3KS0 - chains A and K of the 3 polymer chains in the assembly; structure by X-ray diffraction, 2.70 A resolution.

Chain A:
Molecule: Cytochrome b2, mitochondrial
From: Saccharomyces cerevisiae
Notes: EC 1.1.2.3
UniProtKB: P00175 (CYB2_YEAST); residues 6-100 here correspond to UniProt positions 86-180 (UniProt number = residue number + 80)
Amino-acid sequence (95 residues; row label = number of the first residue in the row):
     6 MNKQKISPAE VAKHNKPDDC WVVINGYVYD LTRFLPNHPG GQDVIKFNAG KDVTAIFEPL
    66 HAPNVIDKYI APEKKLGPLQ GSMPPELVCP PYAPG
Unresolved in the structure: 98-100
Ion coordination: heme Fe: His-43, His-66
Small-molecule neighbours: heme (HEM): Val-27, Ile-29, Leu-36, Phe-39, His-43, Pro-44, Gly-45, Val-49, Ile-50, Asn-53, Val-58, Ile-61, Phe-62, Leu-65, His-66, Val-70, Ile-71, Tyr-74, Ile-75
Curated features (UniProtKB/Swiss-Prot):
  - binding site (heme b): His-43, His-66, Tyr-97
Reported in the primary citation:
  - mutagenesis - D72A, K73A, Y74F: unchanged binding to the antibody (citing earlier work)
  - conformationally variable residues (loop rearrangement): Leu-65 to Tyr-74
  - binding site for heme: Ile-29, Leu-36
  - heme coordination: His-66

Chain K:
Molecule: Fragment Antigen Binding B2B4
From: Mus musculus
Amino-acid sequence (225 residues; each row starts with the number of its first residue):
     1 EVQLQESGPS LVKPSQTLSL TCSVTGDSIT SGYWNWIRKF PGNKLEYMGY ISYGGSTYYN
    61 PSLESRISIT RDTSKNQYYL QLNSVTTEDT ATYFCARLFG SYYFDYWGQG TTLTVSSAKT
   121 TPPSVYPLAP GSAAQTNSMV TLGCLVKGYF PEPVTVTWNS GSLSSGVHTF PAVLQSDLYT
   181 LSSSVTVPSS TWPSETVTCN VAHPASSTKV DKKIVPRDCG CKPCI
Unresolved in the structure: 132-137, 221-225
Disulfide bonds: Cys-22/Cys-95, Cys-144/Cys-199
Small-molecule neighbours: heme (HEM): Tyr-33, Ser-52, Tyr-53, Gly-54, Ser-56

Chain A / chain K interface:
Contacting residue pairs (17):
  Glu-63(A) with Gly-100(K); Ser-101(K), hydrogen bond (backbone-side chain); Tyr-102(K), hydrogen bond
  Pro-64(A) with Phe-99(K), hydrophobic; Gly-100(K)
  Leu-65(A) with Tyr-33(K); Tyr-53(K), hydrogen bond (backbone-side chain)
  His-66(A) with Tyr-33(K); Gly-100(K); Ser-101(K), hydrogen bond (backbone-side chain)
  Ala-67(A) with Tyr-33(K), hydrogen bond (backbone-side chain); Tyr-50(K); Ser-101(K)
  Pro-68(A) with Ser-101(K)
  Asn-69(A) with Tyr-50(K), hydrogen bond; Tyr-58(K)
  Val-70(A) with Tyr-33(K)
Other interface residues (no listed pair), chain A (10 interface residues in all): Thr-59, Tyr-74
Other interface residues (no listed pair), chain K (9 interface residues in all): Ser-56
Interface features reported in the paper:
  - residue pairs: Glu-63(A)/Tyr-102(K), Leu-65(A)/Tyr-53(K), Asn-69(A)/Tyr-50(K), Asn-69(A)/Tyr-58(K), Val-70(A)/Tyr-50(K)
  - interface residues, chain A: Pro-64(A)
  - hot spots on chain A (mutagenesis) - P64Q (2- to 8-fold), P64R (2- to 8-fold), L65A (2- to 8-fold), V70M (2- to 8-fold): decreased binding to the antibody (citing earlier work)
  - hot spots on chain A (mutagenesis) - A67L, N69K: decreased binding to antibody B2B4 (citing earlier work)

Overview:
The interface between chain A and chain K involves 10 residues on one side and 9 on the other, with 6 hydrogen
bonds. Among the polar pairs are Glu-63(A)/Ser-101(K), Glu-63(A)/Tyr-102(K) and Leu-65(A)/Tyr-53(K). The paper
describes contacts between Glu-63(A) and Tyr-102(K), Leu-65(A) and Tyr-53(K) and Asn-69(A) and Tyr-50(K) among
others. The paper reports a binding site for heme at Ile-29(A) and Leu-36(A); P64Q, P64R and L65A of chain A,
among others, reduce binding to the antibody; 9 substitutions were tested in all.
Chain A is Cytochrome b2, mitochondrial (Saccharomyces cerevisiae) and chain K is Fragment Antigen Binding
B2B4 (Mus musculus); the structure, Crystal structure of the heme domain of flavocytochrome b2 in complex with
Fab B2B4, was determined by X-ray diffraction.
